PDB entry 8JOK | X-ray diffraction, 1.64 A resolution | chains A and B

== Chain A (and B) ==
Molecule: Transthyretin
Source organism: Homo sapiens
Notes: chain B of this document is another copy of the same molecule, construct and numbering; everything in this record applies to it too
UniProt: P02766 (TTHY_HUMAN); residues 1-127 here correspond to UniProt positions 21-147 (UniProt number = residue number + 20)
Amino-acid sequence (136 residues; each row starts with the number of its first residue; numbers below 1 keep their minus sign (Met-8 is residue -8)):
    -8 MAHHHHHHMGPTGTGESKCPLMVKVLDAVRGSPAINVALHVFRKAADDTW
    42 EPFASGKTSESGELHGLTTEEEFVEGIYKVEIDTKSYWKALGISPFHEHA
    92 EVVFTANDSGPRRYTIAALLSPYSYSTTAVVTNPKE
Not modelled in the structure: -8 to 9, 125-127 (chain B: -8 to 9, 126-127)
Differences from the reference sequence: initiating methionine (-8); expression tag (-7 to 0); engineered mutation Leu30 (Val50 in P02766)
UniProt features mapped onto this chain:
  - binding site (L-thyroxine): Lys15, Glu54, Ser117
  - modified residue: Cys10 (Sulfocysteine), Glu42 (4-carboxyglutamate), Ser52 (Phosphoserine)
  - glycosylation: Asn98 (N-linked (GlcNAc...) asparagine)

== How chain A and chain B interact ==
Pairs across the interface - 39 pairs, chain A then chain B:
  Phe87(A) - Phe95(B)  hydrophobic
  Phe87(A) - Tyr105(B)  hydrophobic
  Phe87(A) - Ile107(B)  hydrophobic
  Phe87(A) - Ala120(B)  hydrophobic
  Phe87(A) - Val122(B)  hydrophobic
  His88(A) - Val93(B)
  His88(A) - Val94(B)
  His88(A) - Thr118(B)
  Glu89(A) - Val94(B)  hydrogen bond (backbone-backbone)
  Glu89(A) - Thr96(B)  hydrogen bond
  His90(A) - Val94(B)
  Glu92(A) - Glu92(B)
  Glu92(A) - Val94(B)
  Glu92(A) - Tyr116(B)  hydrogen bond (backbone-side chain)
  Val93(A) - His88(B)
  Val94(A) - His88(B)
  Val94(A) - Glu89(B)  hydrogen bond (backbone-backbone)
  Val94(A) - His90(B)
  Phe95(A) - Phe87(B)  hydrophobic
  Thr96(A) - Glu89(B)  hydrogen bond
  Tyr105(A) - Phe87(B)  hydrophobic
  Ile107(A) - Phe87(B)  hydrophobic
  Tyr114(A) - Thr119(B)
  Tyr114(A) - Ala120(B)  hydrogen bond (backbone-backbone)
  Tyr114(A) - Val122(B)  hydrophobic
  Ser115(A) - Thr118(B)  hydrogen bond (side chain-backbone)
  Ser115(A) - Thr119(B)  hydrogen bond
  Tyr116(A) - Glu92(B)  hydrogen bond (side chain-backbone)
  Tyr116(A) - Ser117(B)
  Tyr116(A) - Thr118(B)  hydrogen bond (backbone-backbone)
  Ser117(A) - Tyr116(B)
  Ser117(A) - Ser117(B)
  Thr118(A) - His88(B)
  Thr118(A) - Ser115(B)  hydrogen bond (backbone-side chain)
  Thr118(A) - Tyr116(B)  hydrogen bond (backbone-backbone)
  Thr119(A) - Tyr114(B)
  Thr119(A) - Ser115(B)  hydrogen bond
  Ala120(A) - Phe87(B)  hydrophobic
  Ala120(A) - Tyr114(B)  hydrogen bond (backbone-backbone)
Also at the interface, not in a pair above, chain A (21 interface residues in all): Ile68, Lys76, Val122
Also at the interface, not in a pair above, chain B (21 interface residues in all): Ile68, Lys76

== Summary ==
Chain A and chain B each contribute 21 residues to their interface; the contacts include 14 hydrogen bonds.
Among the polar pairs are Glu89(A)-Thr96(B), Glu92(A)-Tyr116(B) and Ser115(A)-Thr118(B). UniProt lists 3
L-thyroxine-binding residues on chain A.
Both chains are Transthyretin (Homo sapiens). Entry 8JOK (Crystal structure of V30L mutated human
transthyretin) was determined by X-ray diffraction (same publication as 8JNU and 8JQW).
